PDB entry 3DXA | X-ray diffraction, 3.50 A resolution | chains A and B of the 5 polymer chains in the assembly

[Chain A]
Name: HLA class I histocompatibility complex HLA-B*4402
Source organism: Homo sapiens
UniProtKB: P30481 (1B44_HUMAN); residues 1-276 here correspond to UniProt positions 25-300 (UniProt number = residue number + 24)
Amino-acid sequence (276 residues; each row starts with the number of its first residue):
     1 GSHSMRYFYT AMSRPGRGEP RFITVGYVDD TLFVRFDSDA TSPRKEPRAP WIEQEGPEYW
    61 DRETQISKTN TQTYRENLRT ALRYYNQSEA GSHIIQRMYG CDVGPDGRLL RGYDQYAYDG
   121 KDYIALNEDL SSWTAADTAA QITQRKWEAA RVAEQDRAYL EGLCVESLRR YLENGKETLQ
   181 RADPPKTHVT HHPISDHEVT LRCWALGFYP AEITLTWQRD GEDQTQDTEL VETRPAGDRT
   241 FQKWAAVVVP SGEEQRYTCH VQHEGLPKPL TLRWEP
Disulfides: Cys-101/Cys-164, Cys-203/Cys-259
Construct notes: engineered mutation Tyr-116 (Asp140 in P30481)
From the paper describing this entry:
  - conformationally variable residues (side-chain flip): Glu-76, Arg-151, Gln-155

[Chain B]
Name: Beta-2-microglobulin
Source organism: Homo sapiens
UniProtKB: P61769 (B2MG_HUMAN); residues 1-99 here correspond to UniProt positions 21-119 (UniProt number = residue number + 20)
Amino-acid sequence (99 residues; each row starts with the number of its first residue):
     1 IQRTPKIQVY SRHPAENGKS NFLNCYVSGF HPSDIEVDLL KNGERIEKVE HSDLSFSKDW
    61 SFYLLYYTEF TPTEKDEYAC RVNHVTLSQP KIVKWDRDM
Disulfides: Cys-25/Cys-80
UniProt features mapped onto this chain:
  - modified residue: Gln-2 (Pyrrolidone carboxylic acid)
  - glycosylation: Ile-1 (N-linked (Glc) (glycation) isoleucine), Lys-19 (N-linked (Glc) (glycation) lysine), Lys-41 (N-linked (Glc) (glycation) lysine), Lys-48 (N-linked (Glc) (glycation) lysine), Lys-58 (N-linked (Glc) (glycation) lysine), Lys-91 (N-linked (Glc) (glycation) lysine), Lys-94 (N-linked (Glc) (glycation) lysine)

[Chain A / chain B interface]
Contacting residue pairs (54):
  Phe-8(A) with Phe-56(B), hydrophobic
  Tyr-9(A) with Phe-56(B)
  Thr-10(A) with Phe-56(B); Phe-62(B)
  Met-12(A) with Ser-33(B), hydrogen bond; Asp-34(B)
  Val-25(A) with Leu-54(B)
  Tyr-27(A) with Ser-55(B), hydrogen bond; Tyr-63(B), hydrogen bond
  Leu-32(A) with Asp-53(B)
  Arg-35(A) with Asp-53(B), salt bridge
  Arg-48(A) with Asp-53(B), salt bridge
  Ile-94(A) with Ser-33(B); Phe-62(B), hydrophobic
  Gln-96(A) with His-31(B), hydrogen bond; Phe-56(B); Trp-60(B), hydrogen bond (side chain-backbone); Phe-62(B)
  Arg-97(A) with Phe-56(B)
  Gln-115(A) with Trp-60(B)
  Tyr-116(A) with Trp-60(B)
  Ala-117(A) with Trp-60(B)
  Asp-119(A) with Ile-1(B), hydrogen bond (backbone-backbone); His-31(B)
  Gly-120(A) with Ile-1(B); His-31(B), hydrogen bond (backbone-side chain)
  Lys-121(A) with Ile-1(B)
  Asp-122(A) with Trp-60(B), hydrogen bond
  His-192(A) with Asp-98(B), salt bridge
  Arg-202(A) with Asp-98(B), hydrogen bond (side chain-backbone)
  Trp-204(A) with Asp-98(B); Met-99(B)
  Leu-206(A) with Pro-14(B), hydrophobic
  Val-231(A) with Gln-8(B)
  Glu-232(A) with Lys-6(B), salt bridge; Gln-8(B), hydrogen bond (backbone-side chain); Tyr-26(B); Ser-28(B), hydrogen bond
  Arg-234(A) with Gln-8(B); Tyr-10(B); Met-99(B), hydrogen bond (side chain-backbone)
  Pro-235(A) with Tyr-10(B), hydrogen bond (backbone-side chain); Asn-24(B); Tyr-26(B); Leu-65(B), hydrophobic
  Ala-236(A) with Arg-12(B), hydrogen bond (backbone-side chain); Asn-24(B), hydrogen bond (backbone-side chain)
  Gly-237(A) with Arg-12(B); Leu-65(B)
  Asp-238(A) with Arg-12(B)
  Gln-242(A) with Tyr-10(B); Ser-11(B), hydrogen bond (side chain-backbone); Arg-12(B), hydrogen bond (side chain-backbone)
  Trp-244(A) with Met-99(B), hydrogen bond (side chain-backbone)
Interface residues without a listed pair, chain A (36 interface residues in all): Arg-17, Ile-23, Met-98, Thr-233
Interface residues without a listed pair, chain B (27 interface residues in all): Val-9, His-13, Pro-32, Arg-97

[Overview]
36 residues of chain A and 27 residues of chain B are in contact, with 18 hydrogen bonds and 4 salt bridges.
Polar pairs include Arg-35(A)/Asp-53(B), Arg-48(A)/Asp-53(B) and His-192(A)/Asp-98(B). From the paper:
conformational variability at Glu-76(A), Arg-151(A) and Gln-155(A).
Chain A is HLA class I histocompatibility complex HLA-B*4402 and chain B is Beta-2-microglobulin, both from
Homo sapiens; the structure, Crystal Structure of the DM1 TCR in complex with HLA-B*4405 and decamer EBV
antigen, was determined by X-ray diffraction, deposited together with 3DX6, 3DX7, 3DX8 and 3DX9.
